2WRH - chains H and I of the 6 polymer chains in the assembly; structure by X-ray diffraction, 3.00 A resolution.

Chain H:
Name: Hemagglutinin HA1 chain
Organism: Influenza A virus (A/MALLARD/ALBERTA/35/1976(H1N1))
UniProtKB: Q9WCE0 (Q9WCE0_I76A4); aligned to UniProt positions 18-341 over residues 5-329 (the alignment contains insertions or deletions, so no single offset holds)
Sequence (324 residues; row label = number of the first residue in the row; note: 1 number in that range is skipped by the numbering (no residue carries it; nothing is unmodelled there)):
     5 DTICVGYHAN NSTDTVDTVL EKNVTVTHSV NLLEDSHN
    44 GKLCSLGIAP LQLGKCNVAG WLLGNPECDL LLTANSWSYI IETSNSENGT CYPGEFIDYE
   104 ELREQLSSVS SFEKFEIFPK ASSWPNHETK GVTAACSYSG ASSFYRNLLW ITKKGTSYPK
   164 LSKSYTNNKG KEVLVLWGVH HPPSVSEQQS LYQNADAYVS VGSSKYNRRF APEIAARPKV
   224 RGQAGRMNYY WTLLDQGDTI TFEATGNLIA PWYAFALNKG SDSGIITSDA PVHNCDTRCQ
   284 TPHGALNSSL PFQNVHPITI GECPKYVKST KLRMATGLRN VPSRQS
Not modelled in the structure: 328-329
Construct notes: conflict Arg-327 (Ile341 in Q9WCE0)
Disulfide bonds: Cys-47/Cys-278, Cys-59/Cys-71, Cys-94/Cys-139, Cys-282/Cys-306

Chain I:
Name: Hemagglutinin HA2 chain
Organism: Influenza A virus (A/MALLARD/ALBERTA/35/1976(H1N1))
UniProtKB: Q9WCE0 (Q9WCE0_I76A4); residues 501-722 here correspond to UniProt positions 345-566 (UniProt number = residue number - 156)
Sequence (222 residues; numbered 501 to 722; the number before each row is that of its first residue):
   501 GLFGAIAGFI EGGWTGMIDG WYGYHHQNEQ GSGYAADQKS TQNAIDGITS KVNSVIEKMN
   561 TQFTAVGKEF NNLERRIENL NKKVDDGFLD VWTYNAELLV LLENERTLDF HDSNVRNLYE
   621 KVKSQLRNNA KEIGNGCFEF YHKCDDECME SVKNGTYDYP KYSEESKLNR EEIDGVKLES
   681 MGVYQILAIY STVASSLVLL VSLGAISFWM CSNGSLQCRI CI
Not modelled in the structure: 661-722
Disulfide bonds: Cys-644/Cys-648

Chain H / chain I interface:
Cross-chain cystine bridges: Cys-8(H)/Cys-637(I)
Contacting residue pairs (116):
  Asp-5(H) / Gln-527(I)
  Asp-5(H) / Phe-638(I)
  Asp-5(H) / Glu-639(I)
  Asp-5(H) / Phe-640(I)  hydrogen bond (backbone-backbone)
  Asp-5(H) / Lys-643(I)
  Asp-5(H) / Cys-644(I)  hydrogen bond (side chain-backbone)
  Thr-6(H) / His-526(I)  hydrogen bond (backbone-backbone)
  Thr-6(H) / Gln-527(I)  hydrogen bond (backbone-backbone)
  Thr-6(H) / Phe-638(I)
  Thr-6(H) / Glu-639(I)
  Thr-6(H) / Phe-640(I)
  Ile-7(H) / Tyr-524(I)  hydrophobic
  Ile-7(H) / His-526(I)
  Ile-7(H) / Phe-638(I)  hydrogen bond (backbone-backbone)
  Ile-7(H) / Phe-640(I)
  Ile-7(H) / Met-649(I)  hydrophobic
  Cys-8(H) / Trp-514(I)
  Cys-8(H) / Gly-523(I)
  Cys-8(H) / Tyr-524(I)
  Cys-8(H) / His-525(I)  hydrogen bond (backbone-backbone)
  Cys-8(H) / His-526(I)
  Cys-8(H) / Gly-636(I)
  Cys-8(H) / Cys-637(I)  disulfide
  Val-9(H) / Trp-514(I)
  Val-9(H) / Gly-523(I)
  Val-9(H) / Tyr-524(I)  hydrophobic
  Val-9(H) / Leu-618(I)  hydrophobic
  Val-9(H) / Val-622(I)  hydrophobic
  Val-9(H) / Gly-636(I)  hydrogen bond (backbone-backbone)
  Gly-10(H) / Trp-514(I)
  Gly-10(H) / Met-517(I)
  Gly-10(H) / Tyr-522(I)
  Gly-10(H) / Gly-523(I)  hydrogen bond (backbone-backbone)
  Tyr-11(H) / Ile-506(I)
  Tyr-11(H) / Ala-507(I)  hydrogen bond (side chain-backbone)
  Tyr-11(H) / Ile-510(I)  hydrogen bond (side chain-backbone)
  Tyr-11(H) / Gly-512(I)  hydrogen bond (side chain-backbone)
  Tyr-11(H) / Gly-513(I)
  Tyr-11(H) / Trp-514(I)  hydrogen bond (backbone-backbone)
  Tyr-11(H) / Met-517(I)
  Tyr-11(H) / Trp-521(I)
  His-12(H) / Trp-514(I)
  His-12(H) / Met-517(I)  hydrogen bond (side chain-backbone)
  His-12(H) / Gly-520(I)
  His-12(H) / Trp-521(I)  hydrogen bond (backbone-backbone)
  Ala-13(H) / Trp-514(I)  hydrogen bond (backbone-backbone)
  Ala-13(H) / Thr-515(I)
  Val-20(H) / Asn-604(I)
  Asp-21(H) / Leu-601(I)
  Asp-21(H) / Asn-604(I)  hydrogen bond (backbone-side chain)
  Thr-22(H) / Leu-601(I)
  Thr-22(H) / Glu-605(I)  hydrogen bond
  Thr-22(H) / Leu-608(I)
  Val-23(H) / Leu-601(I)  hydrogen bond (backbone-backbone)
  Val-23(H) / Leu-602(I)  hydrophobic
  Val-23(H) / Glu-605(I)
  Leu-24(H) / Glu-605(I)  hydrogen bond (backbone-side chain)
  His-32(H) / Trp-521(I)
  Leu-36(H) / Val-555(I)  hydrophobic
  Leu-36(H) / Ile-556(I)  hydrophobic
  Leu-36(H) / Val-600(I)  hydrophobic
  Leu-49(H) / Phe-563(I)  hydrophobic
  Glu-103(H) / Glu-569(I)
  Glu-103(H) / Asn-571(I)
  Arg-106(H) / Glu-569(I)  salt bridge
  Glu-107(H) / Lys-568(I)  salt bridge
  Ser-266(H) / Ala-565(I)
  Gly-267(H) / Ala-565(I)
  Ser-292(H) / Ile-556(I)
  Pro-294(H) / Val-555(I)
  Pro-294(H) / Ile-556(I)  hydrophobic
  Pro-294(H) / Met-559(I)  hydrophobic
  Phe-295(H) / Met-559(I)  hydrophobic
  Phe-295(H) / Ala-596(I)  hydrophobic
  Pro-300(H) / Val-566(I)
  Ile-301(H) / Gly-567(I)
  Thr-302(H) / Thr-564(I)
  Thr-302(H) / Ala-565(I)
  Thr-302(H) / Val-566(I)
  Ile-303(H) / Thr-564(I)
  Ile-303(H) / Ala-565(I)
  Gly-304(H) / Gln-562(I)
  Gly-304(H) / Phe-563(I)
  Gly-304(H) / Thr-564(I)  hydrogen bond (backbone-backbone)
  Glu-305(H) / Thr-561(I)
  Glu-305(H) / Gln-562(I)
  Glu-305(H) / Phe-563(I)
  Cys-306(H) / Thr-561(I)  hydrogen bond (backbone-side chain)
  Lys-308(H) / Met-559(I)
  Lys-308(H) / Trp-592(I)
  Tyr-309(H) / Leu-589(I)  hydrophobic
  Val-310(H) / Trp-592(I)
  Val-310(H) / Thr-593(I)
  Lys-311(H) / Leu-589(I)
  Lys-311(H) / Thr-593(I)  hydrogen bond (backbone-side chain)
  Ser-312(H) / Glu-597(I)  hydrogen bond
  Leu-315(H) / Glu-597(I)
  Arg-316(H) / Val-600(I)
  Arg-316(H) / Asn-604(I)  hydrogen bond (backbone-side chain)
  Met-317(H) / Lys-551(I)
  Met-317(H) / Val-552(I)  hydrophobic
  Met-317(H) / Asn-604(I)
  Ala-318(H) / Asn-604(I)  hydrogen bond (backbone-side chain)
  Ala-318(H) / Thr-607(I)
  Thr-319(H) / Trp-521(I)
  Thr-319(H) / Ile-548(I)
  Thr-319(H) / Val-552(I)
  Thr-319(H) / His-611(I)  hydrogen bond (backbone-side chain)
  Gly-320(H) / Trp-521(I)
  Gly-320(H) / His-611(I)  hydrogen bond (backbone-side chain)
  Leu-321(H) / Trp-521(I)
  Leu-321(H) / His-611(I)
  Arg-322(H) / Leu-608(I)
  Val-324(H) / Gly-512(I)
  Val-324(H) / Gly-513(I)  hydrogen bond (backbone-backbone)
  Pro-325(H) / Thr-515(I)
Interface residues without a listed pair, chain H (56 interface residues in all): Asn-14, Val-28, Val-30, Thr-31, Val-34, Asp-265, Ile-268, Lys-314, Arg-327
Interface residues without a listed pair, chain I (64 interface residues in all): Glu-511, Ile-518, Asn-528, Asn-560, Phe-570, Glu-574, Val-615, Tyr-619, His-642

Overview:
56 residues of chain H and 64 residues of chain I are in contact; the contacts include 1 disulfide bond, 28
hydrogen bonds and 2 salt bridges. Among the polar pairs are Arg-106(H)/Glu-569(I), Glu-107(H)/Lys-568(I) and
Asp-5(H)/Cys-644(I).
Chain H is Hemagglutinin HA1 chain and chain I is Hemagglutinin HA2 chain, both from Influenza A virus
(A/MALLARD/ALBERTA/35/1976(H1N1)); the structure, structure of H1 duck albert hemagglutinin with human
receptor, was determined by X-ray diffraction (same publication as 2WRG).
